Entry 9H9I (electron microscopy, 3.20 A resolution); this record covers chains 1 and I of the 11 polymer chains in the assembly.

== Chain 1 ==
Molecule: 16S RNA (head domain)
From: Escherichia coli
Sequence (1541 nucleotides; numbered 1 to 1541; the number before each row is that of its first residue):
     1 AAAUUGAAGAGUUUGAUCAUGGCUCAGAUUGAACGCUGGCGGCAGGCCUA
    51 ACACAUGCAAGUCGAACGGUAACAGGAAGAAGCUUGCUUCUUUGCUGACG
   101 AGUGGCGGACGGGUGAGUAAUGUCUGGGAAACUGCCUGAUGGAGGGGGAU
   151 AACUACUGGAAACGGUAGCUAAUACCGCAUAACGUCGCAAGACCAAAGAG
   201 GGGGACCUUCGGGCCUCUUGCCAUCGGAUGUGCCCAGAUGGGAUUAGCUA
   251 GUAGGUGGGGUAACGGCUCACCUAGGCGACGAUCCCUAGCUGGUCUGAGA
   301 GGAUGACCAGCCACACUGGAACUGAGACACGGUCCAGACUCCUACGGGAG
   351 GCAGCAGUGGGGAAUAUUGCACAAUGGGCGCAAGCCUGAUGCAGCCAUGC
   401 CGCGUGUAUGAAGAAGGCCUUCGGGUUGUAAAGUACUUUCAGCGGGGAGG
   451 AAGGGAGUAAAGUUAAUACCUUUGCUCAUUGACGUUACCCGCAGAAGAAG
   501 CACCGGCUAACUCCGUGCCAGCAGCCXCGGUAAUACGGAGGGUGCAAGCG
   551 UUAAUCGGAAUUACUGGGCGUAAAGCGCACGCAGGCGGUUUGUUAAGUCA
   601 GAUGUGAAAUCCCCGGGCUCAACCUGGGAACUGCAUCUGAUACUGGCAAG
   651 CUUGAGUCUCGUAGAGGGGGGUAGAAUUCCAGGUGUAGCGGUGAAAUGCG
   701 UAGAGAUCUGGAGGAAUACCGGUGGCGAAGGCGGCCCCCUGGACGAAGAC
   751 UGACGCUCAGGUGCGAAAGCGUGGGGAGCAAACAGGAUUAGAUACCCUGG
   801 UAGUCCACGCCGUAAACGAUGUCGACUUGGAGGUUGUGCCCUUGAGGCGU
   851 GGCUUCCGGAGCUAACGCGUUAAGUCGACCGCCUGGGGAGUACGGCCGCA
   901 AGGUUAAAACUCAAAUGAAUUGACGGGGGCCCGCACAAGCGGUGGAGCAU
   951 GUGGUUUAAUUCGAUGXAACGCGAAGAACCUUACCUGGUCUUGACAUCCA
  1001 CGGAAGUUUUCAGAGAUGAGAAUGUGCCUUCGGGAACCGUGAGACAGGUG
  1051 CUGCAUGGCUGUCGUCAGCUCGUGUUGUGAAAUGUUGGGUUAAGUCCCGC
  1101 AACGAGCGCAACCCUUAUCCUUUGUUGCCAGCGGUCCGGCCGGGAACUCA
  1151 AAGGAGACUGCCAGUGAUAAACUGGAGGAAGGUGGGGAUGACGUCAAGUC
  1201 AUCAUGGCCCUUACGACCAGGGCUACACACGUGCUACAAUGGCGCAUACA
  1251 AAGAGAAGCGACCUCGCGAGAGCAAGCGGACCUCAUAAAGUGCGUCGUAG
  1301 UCCGGAUUGGAGUCUGCAACUCGACUCCAUGAAGUCGGAAUCGCUAGUAA
  1351 UCGUGGAUCAGAAUGCCACGGUGAAUACGUUCCCGGCCUUGUACACACCG
  1401 CCCGUXACACCAUGGGAGUGGGUUGCAAAAGAAGUAGGUAGCUUAACCUU
  1451 CGGGAGGGCGCUUACCACUUUGUGAUUCAUGACUGGGGUGAAGUCGUAAC
  1501 AAGGUAACCGUAGGGGAACCUGCGGUUGGAUCACCUCCUUA
Unresolved in the structure: 1-930, 1387-1541
Modified positions: PSU (pseudouridine-5'-monophosphate) at position 516, G7M (N7-methyl-guanosine-5'-monophosphate) at position 527, 2MG (2N-methylguanosine-5'-monophosphate) at position 966, 5MC (5-methylcytidine-5'-monophosphate) at position 967, 2MG (2N-methylguanosine-5'-monophosphate) at position 1207, 4OC (4n,o2'-methylcytidine-5'-monophosphate) at position 1401, 5MC (5-methylcytidine-5'-monophosphate) at position 1406, UR3 (3-methyluridine-5'-monophoshate) at position 1497, 2MG (2N-methylguanosine-5'-monophosphate) at position 1515, MA6 (6N-dimethyladenosine-5'-monophoshate) at position 1517, MA6 (6N-dimethyladenosine-5'-monophoshate) at position 1518
Bound ions: Mg2+ site 1 near A937 (its only coordinating residue here); Mg2+ site 2: G944, G945; Mg2+ site 3 near G945 (its only coordinating residue here); Mg2+ site 4: A964, U1199; Mg2+ site 5 near C972 (its only coordinating residue here); Mg2+ site 6: G976, A1362; Mg2+ site 7 near C980 (its only coordinating residue here); Mg2+ site 8: G993, G1041; Mg2+ site 9 near G1013 (its only coordinating residue here); Mg2+ site 10: C1054, A1197; Mg2+ site 11: C1054, G1198; Mg2+ site 12: G1068, G1094; 16 more Mg2+ sites not listed

== Chain I ==
Protein: Small ribosomal subunit protein uS9
From: Escherichia coli
UniProt: P0A7X3 (RS9_ECOLI); numbering as in UniProt (aligned over 1-130)
Amino-acid sequence (130 residues; numbered 1 to 130; the number before each row is that of its first residue):
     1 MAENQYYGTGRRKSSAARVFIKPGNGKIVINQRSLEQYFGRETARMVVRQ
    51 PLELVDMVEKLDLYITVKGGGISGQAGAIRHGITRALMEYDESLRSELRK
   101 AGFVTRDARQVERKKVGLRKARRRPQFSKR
Unresolved in the structure: 1-3
Swiss-Prot annotation at these positions:
  - mutagenesis: Thr105 to Arg130 (Cold sensitive for growth at 30 degrees Celsius. 350-fold reduced affinity of the 30S subunit P site for certain tRNAs in vitro), Ser128 to Arg130 (Very cold sensitive for growth at 30 degrees Celsius. Almost no P site binding of certain tRNAs in vitro)

== Chain 1 / chain I interface ==
Contacting residue pairs - 103 pairs, chain 1 then chain I:
  G942(1) - Gln126(I)  base contact
  U943(1) - Gln126(I)  sugar contact
  2MG_966(1) - Arg130(I)  sugar contact
  5MC_967(1) - Phe127(I)  sugar contact
  5MC_967(1) - Arg130(I)  sugar contact
  A968(1) - Phe127(I)  phosphate contact
  U1116(1) - Gln110(I)  hydrogen bond to the sugar
  A1117(1) - Arg106(I)  hydrogen bond to the phosphate
  A1117(1) - Ala108(I)  sugar contact
  A1117(1) - Gln110(I)  sugar contact
  U1118(1) - Arg11(I)  salt bridge to the phosphate
  U1118(1) - Arg85(I)  hydrogen bond to the phosphate
  U1118(1) - Arg106(I)  salt bridge to the phosphate
  C1119(1) - Arg11(I)  salt bridge to the phosphate
  C1119(1) - Arg85(I)  salt bridge to the phosphate
  A1130(1) - Gln5(I)  sugar contact
  A1130(1) - Arg18(I)  salt bridge to the phosphate
  A1130(1) - Phe20(I)  sugar contact
  A1130(1) - Tyr64(I)  hydrogen bond to the phosphate
  A1146(1) - Arg18(I)  base contact
  C1147(1) - Tyr7(I)  hydrogen bond to the sugar
  C1147(1) - Thr9(I)  phosphate contact
  C1147(1) - Arg18(I)  hydrogen bond to the sugar
  U1148(1) - Tyr7(I)  sugar contact
  U1148(1) - Thr9(I)  hydrogen bond to the phosphate
  U1148(1) - Arg18(I)  sugar contact
  G1178(1) - Arg95(I)  salt bridge to the phosphate
  G1178(1) - Arg99(I)  salt bridge to the phosphate
  A1179(1) - Arg95(I)  salt bridge to the phosphate
  A1179(1) - Arg99(I)  salt bridge to the phosphate
  A1179(1) - Thr105(I)  hydrogen bond to the phosphate
  A1179(1) - Arg106(I)  sugar contact
  A1180(1) - Arg99(I)  salt bridge to the phosphate
  A1180(1) - Thr105(I)  hydrogen bond to the phosphate
  G1185(1) - Glu112(I)  sugar contact
  G1186(1) - Lys115(I)  phosphate contact
  G1187(1) - Lys115(I)  phosphate contact
  G1231(1) - Ser128(I)  phosphate contact
  G1231(1) - Lys129(I)  salt bridge to the phosphate
  U1232(1) - Arg119(I)  sugar contact
  U1232(1) - Gln126(I)  hydrogen bond to the phosphate
  U1232(1) - Ser128(I)  phosphate contact
  G1233(1) - Arg119(I)  salt bridge to the phosphate
  G1233(1) - Gln126(I)  phosphate contact
  A1248(1) - Arg33(I)  phosphate contact
  C1249(1) - Arg33(I)  salt bridge to the phosphate
  C1249(1) - Gly70(I)  hydrogen bond to the sugar
  C1249(1) - Gly71(I)  sugar contact
  C1249(1) - Gln75(I)  hydrogen bond to the sugar
  A1250(1) - Ser14(I)  sugar contact
  A1250(1) - Lys68(I)  phosphate contact
  A1250(1) - Gly69(I)  hydrogen bond to the phosphate
  A1250(1) - Gly70(I)  sugar contact
  A1251(1) - Gly69(I)  phosphate contact
  C1342(1) - Gln126(I)  sugar contact
  C1342(1) - Phe127(I)  phosphate contact
  G1343(1) - Arg123(I)  sugar contact
  G1343(1) - Arg124(I)  phosphate contact
  C1344(1) - Arg122(I)  sugar contact
  C1344(1) - Arg124(I)  salt bridge to the phosphate
  U1345(1) - Arg122(I)  salt bridge to the phosphate
  A1346(1) - Arg122(I)  salt bridge to the phosphate
  G1347(1) - Arg12(I)  hydrogen bond to the base
  G1347(1) - Lys13(I)  base contact
  G1347(1) - Arg109(I)  hydrogen bond to the base
  G1347(1) - Gln110(I)  sugar contact
  G1347(1) - Glu112(I)  phosphate contact
  U1348(1) - Val111(I)  phosphate contact
  U1348(1) - Glu112(I)  hydrogen bond to the phosphate
  U1348(1) - Ala121(I)  sugar contact
  U1348(1) - Arg122(I)  phosphate contact
  A1349(1) - Lys120(I)  salt bridge to the phosphate
  A1349(1) - Ala121(I)  phosphate contact
  A1349(1) - Arg122(I)  hydrogen bond to the phosphate
  A1349(1) - Arg123(I)  hydrogen bond to the phosphate
  A1350(1) - Lys120(I)  salt bridge to the phosphate
  A1350(1) - Arg123(I)  salt bridge to the phosphate
  U1351(1) - Lys120(I)  base contact
  C1366(1) - Arg119(I)  salt bridge to the phosphate
  C1367(1) - Lys114(I)  salt bridge to the phosphate
  C1367(1) - Val116(I)  phosphate contact
  C1367(1) - Gly117(I)  hydrogen bond to the phosphate
  A1368(1) - Arg113(I)  salt bridge to the phosphate
  A1368(1) - Lys114(I)  salt bridge to the phosphate
  A1368(1) - Lys115(I)  phosphate contact
  A1368(1) - Val116(I)  phosphate contact
  C1369(1) - Arg113(I)  phosphate contact
  C1369(1) - Lys114(I)  hydrogen bond to the phosphate
  G1370(1) - Ser14(I)  phosphate contact
  G1371(1) - Lys13(I)  phosphate contact
  G1371(1) - Ser14(I)  hydrogen bond to the phosphate
  G1371(1) - Gly70(I)  phosphate contact
  G1371(1) - Gly71(I)  phosphate contact
  G1371(1) - Val111(I)  phosphate contact
  U1372(1) - Lys13(I)  salt bridge to the phosphate
  U1372(1) - Arg41(I)  phosphate contact
  U1372(1) - Gly71(I)  phosphate contact
  U1372(1) - Ile72(I)  hydrogen bond to the phosphate
  U1372(1) - Ser73(I)  hydrogen bond to the phosphate
  U1372(1) - Gly74(I)  hydrogen bond to the phosphate
  G1373(1) - Lys13(I)  hydrogen bond to the base
  G1373(1) - Arg41(I)  salt bridge to the phosphate
  G1373(1) - Ser73(I)  hydrogen bond to the phosphate
Interface residues without a listed pair, chain 1 (49 interface residues in all): C1129, C1149, G1290, U1291, U1341
Interface residues without a listed pair, chain I (52 interface residues in all): Ala16, Tyr38, Gly40, Val104, Leu118, Pro125

== Summary ==
Chain 1 and chain I form an interface of 49 and 52 residues respectively, with 26 hydrogen bonds and 25 salt
bridges. Polar pairs include G1347(1)-Arg12(I), G1347(1)-Arg109(I) and G1373(1)-Lys13(I). Curated annotation
(UniProt) lists 3 mutagenesis sites on chain I.
Here chain 1 is 16S RNA (head domain) and chain I is Small ribosomal subunit protein uS9, both from
Escherichia coli. Entry 9H9I (Complex 2 (HEAD) 30S-IF1-IF3-tRNA-GE81112) was determined by electron microscopy
together with 9H8G, 9H9H, 9H9J, 9H9K, 9H9L, 9H9M and 9H9N from the same study.
